Entry 8REE (electron microscopy, 3.80 A resolution); this record covers chains A and B of the 9 polymer chains in the assembly.

[Chain A (and B)]
Molecule: DNA-directed RNA polymerase subunit alpha
Source organism: Escherichia coli K-12
Notes: EC 2.7.7.6; chain B of this document is another copy of the same molecule, construct and numbering; everything in this record applies to it too
UniProtKB: P0A7Z4 (RPOA_ECOLI); residue numbers follow UniProt; this construct covers 4-324
Chain sequence (321 residues; row label = number of the first residue in the row):
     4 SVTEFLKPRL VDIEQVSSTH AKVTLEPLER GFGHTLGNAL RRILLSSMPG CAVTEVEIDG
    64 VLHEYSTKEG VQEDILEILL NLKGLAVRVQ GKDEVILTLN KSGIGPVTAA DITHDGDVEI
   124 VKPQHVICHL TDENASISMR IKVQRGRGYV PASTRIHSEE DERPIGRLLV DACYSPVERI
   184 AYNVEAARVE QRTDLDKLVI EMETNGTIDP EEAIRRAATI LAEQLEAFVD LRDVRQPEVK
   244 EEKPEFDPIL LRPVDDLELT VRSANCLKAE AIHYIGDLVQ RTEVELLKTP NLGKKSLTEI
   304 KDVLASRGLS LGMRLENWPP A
Disordered / not traced: 4-6, 238-247 (chain B: 239-324)
Swiss-Prot annotation at these positions:
  - region: E162 to E165 (Required for interaction with Crp at class II promoters)
  - modified residue: R265 (ADP-ribosylarginine), K297 (N6-acetyllysine), K298 (N6-acetyllysine)

[How chain A and chain B interact]
Contacting residue pairs - 63 pairs, chain A then chain B:
  F8(A) - R150(B)
  L9(A) - Q227(B)  hydrogen bond (backbone-side chain)
  K10(A) - E226(B)  hydrogen bond (side chain-backbone)
  K10(A) - E229(B)
  P11(A) - Q227(B)
  P11(A) - A230(B)
  R12(A) - A230(B)
  L13(A) - F231(B)  hydrophobic
  L28(A) - F231(B)  hydrophobic
  G34(A) - R45(B)  hydrogen bond (backbone-side chain)
  F35(A) - I46(B)  hydrophobic
  F35(A) - S50(B)
  F35(A) - I223(B)  hydrophobic
  H37(A) - R45(B)
  T38(A) - R45(B)  hydrogen bond
  L39(A) - L228(B)  hydrophobic
  A42(A) - T38(B)
  R45(A) - G34(B)  hydrogen bond (side chain-backbone)
  R45(A) - H37(B)
  R45(A) - T38(B)  hydrogen bond
  I46(A) - F35(B)  hydrophobic
  S49(A) - F35(B)
  S50(A) - F8(B)
  S50(A) - F35(B)
  P52(A) - V5(B)  hydrophobic
  R148(A) - V5(B)
  R150(A) - T6(B)
  R150(A) - E7(B)  hydrogen bond (side chain-backbone)
  R150(A) - F8(B)
  R150(A) - E32(B)  salt bridge
  R218(A) - A230(B)
  R218(A) - F231(B)  hydrogen bond (side chain-backbone)
  R218(A) - R235(B)
  R219(A) - T6(B)  hydrogen bond (side chain-backbone)
  A221(A) - F231(B)  hydrophobic
  A221(A) - V232(B)
  I223(A) - F8(B)  hydrophobic
  I223(A) - F35(B)  hydrophobic
  A225(A) - V232(B)  hydrophobic
  Q227(A) - L9(B)  hydrogen bond (side chain-backbone)
  Q227(A) - L31(B)
  Q227(A) - F35(B)
  Q227(A) - L39(B)
  L228(A) - L224(B)  hydrophobic
  A230(A) - P11(B)  hydrophobic
  F231(A) - L28(B)  hydrophobic
  F231(A) - L39(B)  hydrophobic
  F231(A) - L43(B)  hydrophobic
  F231(A) - L201(B)  hydrophobic
  F231(A) - I217(B)  hydrophobic
  F231(A) - R218(B)
  F231(A) - A221(B)  hydrophobic
  V232(A) - R218(B)
  V232(A) - A221(B)  hydrophobic
  V232(A) - T222(B)
  L234(A) - E214(B)
  L234(A) - I217(B)  hydrophobic
  L234(A) - R218(B)
  R235(A) - I16(B)
  R235(A) - R218(B)
  D236(A) - V14(B)
  D236(A) - I16(B)
  V237(A) - Q18(B)
Also at the interface, not in a pair above, chain A (42 interface residues in all): L31, E32, N41, G149, T222, L224, E226, D233
Also at the interface, not in a pair above, chain B (46 interface residues in all): S4, L13, V26, N41, A42, A225, L234, V237

[Summary]
42 residues of chain A and 46 residues of chain B are in contact, with 10 hydrogen bonds and 1 salt bridge.
Polar pairs include R150(A)-E32(B), L9(A)-Q227(B) and K10(A)-E226(B).
Both chains are DNA-directed RNA polymerase subunit alpha (Escherichia coli K-12). Entry 8REE (Cryo-EM
structure of bacterial RNA polymerase-sigma54 initial transcribing complex - 9nt complex) was determined by
electron microscopy, deposited together with 8RE4, 8REA, 8REB, 8REC and 8RED.
